4M5T - chains A and C of the 4 polymer chains in the assembly; structure by X-ray diffraction, 2.00 A resolution.

== Chain A (and C) ==
Name: Alpha-crystallin B chain
Source organism: Homo sapiens
Notes: fragment: core domain; chain C of this document is another copy of the same molecule, construct and numbering; everything in this record applies to it too
Reference sequence: P02511 (CRYAB_HUMAN); residues 68-153 here = UniProt positions 68-153
Sequence (87 residues; numbered 67 to 153; the number before each row is that of its first residue):
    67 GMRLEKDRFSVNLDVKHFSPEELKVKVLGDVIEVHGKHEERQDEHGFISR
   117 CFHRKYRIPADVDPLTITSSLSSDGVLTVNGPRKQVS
Not modelled in the structure: 108-111, 153 (chain C: 109, 153)
Sequence notes: expression tag (67); engineered mutation Cys117 (Glu in P02511)
Swiss-Prot annotation at these positions:
  - binding site (Zn(2+)): His83, His104, Glu106, His111, His119
  - site: Met68 (Susceptible to oxidation)
  - modified residue: Lys92 (N6-acetyllysine)

== Interface between chain A and chain C ==
Pairs across the interface (25; chain A residue first):
  Met68(A) - His111(C)
  Gly112(A) - Lys121(C)  hydrogen bond (backbone-backbone)
  Gly112(A) - Tyr122(C)
  Phe113(A) - His119(C)
  Phe113(A) - Arg120(C)
  Phe113(A) - Lys121(C)  hydrogen bond (backbone-backbone)
  Ile114(A) - His119(C)
  Ile114(A) - Arg120(C)
  Ser115(A) - Phe118(C)
  Ser115(A) - His119(C)  hydrogen bond (backbone-backbone)
  Arg116(A) - Cys117(C)
  Cys117(A) - Arg116(C)
  Cys117(A) - Cys117(C)  disulfide
  Phe118(A) - Ser115(C)
  Phe118(A) - Arg116(C)
  His119(A) - Phe113(C)
  His119(A) - Ile114(C)
  His119(A) - Ser115(C)  hydrogen bond (backbone-backbone)
  Arg120(A) - Phe113(C)
  Arg120(A) - Ile114(C)
  Lys121(A) - His111(C)
  Lys121(A) - Gly112(C)
  Lys121(A) - Phe113(C)  hydrogen bond (backbone-backbone)
  Tyr122(A) - His111(C)
  Arg123(A) - His111(C)
Inter-chain disulfides: Cys117(A)-Cys117(C)

== Overview ==
13 residues of chain A face 12 of chain C across their interface; the contacts include 1 disulfide bond and 5
hydrogen bonds. Main-chain hydrogen bonds include Gly112(A)-Lys121(C), Phe113(A)-Lys121(C) and
Ser115(A)-His119(C). From UniProt: 5 Zn2+-binding residues on chain A.
Chain A and chain C are both Alpha-crystallin B chain (Homo sapiens); the structure, Disulfide trapped human
alphaB crystallin core domain in complex with C-terminal peptide, was determined by X-ray diffraction together
with 4M5S and 4MJH from the same study.
